PDB entry 5ORB | X-ray diffraction, 2.10 A resolution | chain A

[Chain A]
Molecule: Bromodomain adjacent to zinc finger domain protein 2B
Organism: Homo sapiens
Notes: fragment: Bromodomain; engineered mutation(s): First two residues SM derive from the expression tag
UniProtKB: Q9UIF8 (BAZ2B_HUMAN), isoform Q9UIF8-4; residue numbers follow UniProt; this construct covers 1858-1972
Amino-acid sequence (117 residues; each row starts with the number of its first residue):
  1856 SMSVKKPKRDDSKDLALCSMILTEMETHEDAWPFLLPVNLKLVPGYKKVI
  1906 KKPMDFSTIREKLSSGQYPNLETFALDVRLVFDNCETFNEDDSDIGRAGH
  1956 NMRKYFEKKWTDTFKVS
Not modelled in the structure: 1972
Differences from the reference sequence: expression tag (1856-1857)
Residues lining bound ligands: JR6 (2-(4-methoxyphenyl)sulfanyl-N-(2-methyl-5,6-dihydro-4H-cyclopenta[c]pyrazol-3-yl)ethanamide): Trp1887, Pro1888, Phe1889, Leu1891, Val1893, Val1898, Tyr1901, Phe1943, Asn1944, Ile1950
From the paper describing this entry:
  - binding site for JR6: Asn1944
  - binding site for JR6: Tyr1901 (proposed by the authors, not directly observed)

[Overview]
Ligands of chain A: compound JR6. The paper reports a binding site for JR6 at Asn1944 and Tyr1901.
Chain A is Bromodomain adjacent to zinc finger domain protein 2B (Homo sapiens); the structure, Crystal
Structure of BAZ2B bromodomain in complex with 1-methyl-cyclopentapyrazole compound 30, was determined by
X-ray diffraction, deposited together with 5OR8 and 5OR9.
